PDB entry 1OH6 | X-ray diffraction, 2.40 A resolution | chains A and F of the 4 polymer chains in the assembly

[Chain A]
Name: DNA mismatch repair protein muts
From: Escherichia coli
Reference sequence: P23909 (MUTS_ECOLI); residues 1-800 here = UniProt positions 1-800
Chain sequence (800 residues; numbered 1 to 800; the number before each row is that of its first residue):
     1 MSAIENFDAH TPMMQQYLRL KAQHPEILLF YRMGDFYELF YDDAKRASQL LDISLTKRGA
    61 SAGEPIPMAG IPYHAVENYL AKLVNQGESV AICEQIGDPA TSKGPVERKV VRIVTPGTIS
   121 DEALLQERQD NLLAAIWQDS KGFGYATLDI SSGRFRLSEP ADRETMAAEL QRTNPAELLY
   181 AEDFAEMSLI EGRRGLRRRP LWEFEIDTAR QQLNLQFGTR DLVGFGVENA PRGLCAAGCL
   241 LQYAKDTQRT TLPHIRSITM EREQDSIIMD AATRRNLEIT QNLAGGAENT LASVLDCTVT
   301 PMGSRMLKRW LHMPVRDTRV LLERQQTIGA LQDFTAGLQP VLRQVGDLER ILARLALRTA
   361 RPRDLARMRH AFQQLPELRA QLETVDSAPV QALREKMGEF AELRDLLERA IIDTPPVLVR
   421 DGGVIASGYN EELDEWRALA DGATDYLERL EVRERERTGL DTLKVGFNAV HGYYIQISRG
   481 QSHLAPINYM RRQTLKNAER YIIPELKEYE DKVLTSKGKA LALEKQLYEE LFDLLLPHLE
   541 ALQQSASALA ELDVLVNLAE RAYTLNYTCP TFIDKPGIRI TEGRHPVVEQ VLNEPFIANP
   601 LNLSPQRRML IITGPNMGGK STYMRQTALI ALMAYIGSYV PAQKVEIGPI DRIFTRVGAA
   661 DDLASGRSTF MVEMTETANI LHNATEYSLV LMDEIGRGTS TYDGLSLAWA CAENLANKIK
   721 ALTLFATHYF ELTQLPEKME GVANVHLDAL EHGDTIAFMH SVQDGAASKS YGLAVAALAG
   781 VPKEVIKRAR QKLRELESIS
Not modelled in the structure: 1, 659-669
Metal / ion sites: Mg2+: Ser621 (together with ADP)
Ligand contacts: ADP (adenosine-5'-diphosphate): Val588, Leu592, Pro595, Phe596, Ile597, Asn599, Pro615, Asn616, Met617, Gly618, Gly619, Lys620, Ser621, Thr622, His760
UniProt features mapped onto this chain:
  - binding site (ATP): Gly614 to Ser621
Reported in the primary citation:
  - binding site for the 30-nt DNA strand (chain F): Phe36, Glu38
  - binding site for the 30-nt DNA strand: Gln95, Arg108, Lys496, Arg500
  - mutagenesis - F36A: abolished binding to DNA (citing earlier work)
  - mutagenesis - E38A, E38Q: increased binding to homoduplex DNA (citing earlier work)

[Chain F]
Molecule: 30-nt DNA strand
Sequence (30 nucleotides; row label = number of the first residue in the row):
     1 ATAGGACGCT GACACTGGTG CATGGCAGCT
Not modelled in the structure: 1-14

[Interface between chain A and chain F]
Contacting residue pairs (28):
  Phe36(A) with DA22(F), stacking on the base; DT23(F), base contact
  Glu38(A) with DA22(F), base contact
  Ile53(A) with DT23(F), phosphate contact
  Ser54(A) with DA22(F), phosphate contact; DT23(F), hydrogen bond to the phosphate
  Thr56(A) with DC21(F), phosphate contact; DA22(F), hydrogen bond to the phosphate
  Arg58(A) with DG20(F), base contact
  Met68(A) with DC21(F), sugar contact; DA22(F), base contact
  Gly70(A) with DA22(F), sugar contact; DT23(F), sugar contact
  Pro72(A) with DT23(F), sugar contact; DG24(F), sugar contact
  His74(A) with DG24(F), phosphate contact; DG25(F), sugar contact
  Ala75(A) with DG24(F), sugar contact
  Tyr79(A) with DT23(F), hydrogen bond to the phosphate; DG24(F), hydrogen bond to the phosphate
  Asn468(A) with DA27(F), hydrogen bond to the phosphate; DG28(F), hydrogen bond to the phosphate
  Gln493(A) with DG28(F), hydrogen bond to the phosphate
  Leu495(A) with DG28(F), phosphate contact; DC29(F), phosphate contact
  Lys496(A) with DC29(F), hydrogen bond to the phosphate; DT30(F), salt bridge to the phosphate
  Arg500(A) with DG28(F), salt bridge to the phosphate
Also at the interface, not in a pair above, chain A (21 interface residues in all): Lys57, Ala69, Ile71, Asn497

[In short]
21 residues of chain A face 10 of chain F across their interface; the contacts include 8 hydrogen bonds, 2
salt bridges and 1 aromatic stacking contact. Among the polar pairs are Ser54(A)-DT23(F), Thr56(A)-DA22(F) and
Tyr79(A)-DT23(F). The paper reports a binding site for the 30-nt DNA strand at Gln95(A), Arg108(A) and
Lys496(A) among others; E38A and E38Q of chain A increase binding to homoduplex DNA.
Chain A is DNA mismatch repair protein muts (Escherichia coli) and chain F is a 30-nt DNA strand; the
structure, The crystal structure of E. coli muts binding to DNA with an a:a mismatch, was determined by X-ray
diffraction together with 1OH5, 1OH7 and 1OH8 from the same study.
